Entry 2VQE (X-ray diffraction, 2.50 A resolution); this record covers chains A and P of the 23 polymer chains in the assembly.

[Chain A]
Molecule: 16S RRNA
From: Thermus thermophilus
Sequence (1522 nucleotides; row label = number of the first residue in the row; note: 42 numbers in that range are skipped by the numbering (no residue carries them; nothing is unmodelled there); a row labelled like 190A-190L holds insertion residues (190A, then the next letters in order); numbering starts at 0):
     0 UUUGUUGGAG AGUUUGAUCC UGGCUCAGGG UGAACGCUGG CGGCGUGCCU AAGACAUGCA
    60 AGUCGUGCGG G
    73 CCGCGGGGUU UU
    88 ACUCCG
    95 UGGUC
   101 AGCGGCGGAC GGGUGAGUAA CGCGUGGGU
  129A G
   130 ACCUACCCGG AAGAGGGGGA CAACCCGGGG AAACUCGGGC UAAUCCCCCA UGUGGACCCG
   190 C
190A-190L CCCUUGGGGUGU
   191 GUCCAAAGGG CUUU
   216 GCCCGCUUCC GGAUGGGCCC GCGUCCCAUC AGCUAGUUGG UGGGGUAAUG GCCCACCAAG
   276 GCGACGACGG GUAGCCGGUC UGAGAGGAUG GCCGGCCACA GGGGCACUGA GACACGGGCC
   336 CCACUCCUAC GGGAGGCAGC AGUUAGGAAU CUUCCGCAAU GGGCGCAAGC CUGACGGAGC
   396 GACGCCGCUU GGAGGAAGAA GCCCUUCGGG GUGUAAACUC CUGAA
   442 CCCGGGACGA AACCCCCGAC GA
   474 GGGGACUGAC GGUACCGGG
   494 GUAAUAGCGC CGGCCAACUC CGUGCCAGCA GCCGCGGUAA UACGGAGGGC GCGAGCGUUA
   554 CCCGGAUUCA CUGGGCGUAA AGGGCGUGUA GGCGGCCUGG GGCGUCCCAU GUGAAAGACC
   614 ACGGCUCAAC CGUGGGGGAG CGUGGGAUAC GCUCAGGCUA GACGGUGGGA GAGGGUGGUG
   674 GAAUUCCCGG AGUAGCGGUG AAAUGCGCAG AUACCGGGAG GAACGCCGAU GGCGAAGGCA
   734 GCCACCUGGU CCACCCGUGA CGCUGAGGCG CGAAAGCGUG GGGAGCAAAC CGGAUUAGAU
   794 ACCCGGGUAG UCCACGCCCU AAACGAUGCG CGCUAGGUCU CUGGGUCU
   848 CCUGGGGGCC GAAGCUAACG CGUUAAGCGC GCCGCCUGGG GAGUACGGCC GCAAGGCUGA
   908 AACUCAAAGG AAUUGACGGG GGCCCGCACA AGCGGUGGAG CAUGUGGUUU AAUUCGAAGC
   968 AACGCGAAGA ACCUUACCAG GCCUUGACAU GCUAGG
 1003A G
  1004 AACCCGGGUG AAAGCCUGGG GUGCCCC
1030A-1030D GCGA
  1031 GGGGAGCCCU AGCACAGGUG CUGCAUGGCC GUCGUCAGCU CGUGCCGUGA GGUGUUGGGU
  1091 UAAGUCCCGC AACGAGCGCA ACCCCCGCCG UUAGUUGCCA GCGGUUCGGC CGGGCACUCU
  1151 AACGGGACUG CCCGCGAAA
  1171 GCGGGAGGAA GGAGGGGACG ACGUCUGGUC AGCAUGGCCC UUACGGCCUG GGCGACACAC
  1231 GUGCUACAAU GCCCACUACA AAGCGAUGCC ACCCGGCAAC GGGGAGCUAA UCGCAAAAAG
  1291 GUGGGCCCAG UUCGGAUUGG GGUCUGCAAC CCGACCCCAU GAAGCCGGAA UCGCUAGUAA
  1351 UCGCGGAUCA G
 1361A C
  1362 CAUGCCGCGG UGAAUACGUU CCCGGGCCUU GUACACACCG CCCGUCACGC CAUGGGAGCG
  1422 GGCUCUACCC GAAGUCGCCG GG
  1446 AGCCUACGGG
  1459 CAGGCGCCGA GGGUAGGGCC CGUGACUGGG GCGAAGUCGU AACAAGGUAG CUGUACCGGA
  1519 AGGUGCGGCU GGAUCACCUC CUUUCU
Disordered / not traced: 0-4, 1535-1538

[Chain P]
Protein: 30S ribosomal protein S16
From: Thermus thermophilus
UniProtKB: Q5SJH3 (RS16_THET8); residue numbers follow UniProt; this construct covers 1-88
Amino-acid sequence (88 residues; each row starts with the number of its first residue):
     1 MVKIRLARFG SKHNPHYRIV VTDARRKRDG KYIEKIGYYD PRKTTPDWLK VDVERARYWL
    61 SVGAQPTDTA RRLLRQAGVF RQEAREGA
Disordered / not traced: 85-88

[How chain A and chain P interact]
Pairs across the interface (92):
  C43(A) / Lys-12(P)  phosphate contact
  C43(A) / His-13(P)  salt bridge to the phosphate
  G44(A) / Lys-12(P)  phosphate contact
  C110(A) / Arg-25(P)  hydrogen bond to the sugar
  G111(A) / Arg-25(P)  sugar contact
  G112(A) / Lys-27(P)  salt bridge to the phosphate
  A134(A) / Arg-25(P)  base contact
  C135(A) / Met-1(P)  hydrogen bond to the base
  C136(A) / Met-1(P)  sugar contact
  C136(A) / Val-62(P)  base contact
  C136(A) / Gly-63(P)  hydrogen bond to the sugar
  C136(A) / Gln-65(P)  hydrogen bond to the sugar
  C137(A) / Ser-61(P)  hydrogen bond to the sugar
  C137(A) / Gly-63(P)  sugar contact
  G227(A) / Val-62(P)  hydrogen bond to the base
  A228(A) / Val-2(P)  sugar contact
  A228(A) / Tyr-58(P)  sugar contact
  A228(A) / Trp-59(P)  phosphate contact
  U229(A) / Val-2(P)  sugar contact
  U229(A) / Asp-23(P)  hydrogen bond to the sugar
  U229(A) / Ile-33(P)  phosphate contact
  U229(A) / Trp-59(P)  phosphate contact
  G230(A) / Asp-23(P)  sugar contact
  G230(A) / Arg-25(P)  hydrogen bond to the sugar
  G309(A) / Lys-27(P)  phosphate contact
  G309(A) / Asp-29(P)  sugar contact
  G309(A) / Gly-30(P)  phosphate contact
  G309(A) / Lys-31(P)  phosphate contact
  G310(A) / Arg-26(P)  salt bridge to the phosphate
  G310(A) / Lys-27(P)  salt bridge to the phosphate
  G310(A) / Gly-30(P)  phosphate contact
  G310(A) / Lys-31(P)  hydrogen bond to the phosphate
  C311(A) / Arg-26(P)  salt bridge to the phosphate
  A374(A) / Tyr-17(P)  hydrogen bond to the sugar
  U375(A) / Leu-6(P)  hydrogen bond to the sugar
  U375(A) / Tyr-17(P)  sugar contact
  U375(A) / Arg-28(P)  hydrogen bond to the base
  U375(A) / Thr-69(P)  hydrogen bond to the phosphate
  G376(A) / Arg-5(P)  hydrogen bond to the phosphate
  G376(A) / Leu-6(P)  hydrogen bond to the phosphate
  G376(A) / Arg-28(P)  sugar contact
  G376(A) / Thr-67(P)  hydrogen bond to the phosphate
  G377(A) / Lys-3(P)  salt bridge to the phosphate
  G377(A) / Arg-5(P)  salt bridge to the phosphate
  G377(A) / Ala-24(P)  sugar contact
  C390(A) / Arg-28(P)  hydrogen bond to the phosphate
  G391(A) / Arg-8(P)  phosphate contact
  G391(A) / Arg-28(P)  salt bridge to the phosphate
  G392(A) / Arg-8(P)  salt bridge to the phosphate
  G392(A) / Lys-12(P)  phosphate contact
  G392(A) / His-13(P)  salt bridge to the phosphate
  A393(A) / Lys-12(P)  salt bridge to the phosphate
  A393(A) / His-13(P)  salt bridge to the phosphate
  C449(A) / Arg-42(P)  base contact
  C449(A) / Lys-43(P)  phosphate contact
  G450(A) / Pro-41(P)  sugar contact
  G450(A) / Arg-42(P)  sugar contact
  G450(A) / Lys-43(P)  salt bridge to the phosphate
  A452(A) / Lys-43(P)  salt bridge to the phosphate
  A452(A) / Arg-72(P)  hydrogen bond to the sugar
  A453(A) / Asp-68(P)  hydrogen bond to the sugar
  A453(A) / Arg-72(P)  sugar contact
  G462(A) / Gln-82(P)  base contact
  A463(A) / Arg-75(P)  salt bridge to the phosphate
  A463(A) / Phe-80(P)  sugar contact
  A463(A) / Arg-81(P)  phosphate contact
  A463(A) / Gln-82(P)  hydrogen bond to the sugar
  A463(A) / Glu-83(P)  hydrogen bond to the sugar
  G474(A) / Arg-75(P)  salt bridge to the phosphate
  G474(A) / Arg-81(P)  salt bridge to the phosphate
  G474(A) / Glu-83(P)  sugar contact
  A608(A) / Arg-18(P)  hydrogen bond to the phosphate
  A608(A) / Tyr-32(P)  sugar contact
  A609(A) / Arg-18(P)  salt bridge to the phosphate
  G616(A) / Thr-45(P)  sugar contact
  G617(A) / Asn-14(P)  base contact
  G617(A) / Thr-44(P)  sugar contact
  G617(A) / Thr-45(P)  sugar contact
  C623(A) / Ser-11(P)  sugar contact
  C624(A) / Phe-9(P)  phosphate contact
  C624(A) / Gly-10(P)  phosphate contact
  C624(A) / Ser-11(P)  sugar contact
  C624(A) / Asn-14(P)  hydrogen bond to the sugar
  C624(A) / His-16(P)  sugar contact
  G625(A) / Phe-9(P)  phosphate contact
  G625(A) / His-16(P)  sugar contact
  U626(A) / Arg-18(P)  salt bridge to the phosphate
  U626(A) / Lys-35(P)  salt bridge to the phosphate
  U626(A) / Tyr-38(P)  phosphate contact
  U626(A) / Lys-50(P)  phosphate contact
  G627(A) / Lys-35(P)  salt bridge to the phosphate
  G627(A) / Lys-50(P)  salt bridge to the phosphate
Interface residues without a listed pair, chain A (47 interface residues in all): G231, G378, A451, C454, G475, C483, A607
Interface residues without a listed pair, chain P (51 interface residues in all): Pro-15, Tyr-39

[Summary]
Chain A and chain P form an interface of 47 and 51 residues respectively, with 23 hydrogen bonds and 22 salt
bridges. Among the polar pairs are C135(A)/Met-1(P), G227(A)/Val-62(P) and U375(A)/Arg-28(P).
Chain A is 16S RRNA and chain P is 30S ribosomal protein S16, both from Thermus thermophilus; the structure,
Modified uridines with C5-methylene substituents at the first position of the tRNA anticodon stabilize U-G
wobble ..., was determined by X-ray diffraction (same publication as 2VQF).
